9BAN - chains D and E of the 8 polymer chains in the assembly; structure by electron microscopy, 3.39 A resolution.

Chain D:
Name: Muellerian-inhibiting factor
From: Homo sapiens
Notes: fragment: growth factor domain
UniProt: P03971 (MIS_HUMAN); numbering as in UniProt (aligned over 459-560)
Sequence (109 residues; numbered 452 to 560; the number before each row is that of its first residue):
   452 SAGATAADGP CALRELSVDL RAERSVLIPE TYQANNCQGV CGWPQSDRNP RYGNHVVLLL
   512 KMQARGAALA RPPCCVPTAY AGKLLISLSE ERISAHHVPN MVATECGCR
Disordered / not traced: 452-458, 474-475, 541-543
Cystine bridges: C462-C526, C488-C557, C492-C559
Sequence notes: expression tag (452-458); engineered mutation A515 (Val in P03971)

Chain E:
Name: 6E11 Antibody IgG2A Heavy Chain
From: Mus musculus
Notes: antibody fragment or engineered binder
Sequence (227 residues; numbered 20 to 246; the number before each row is that of its first residue):
    20 EVQLQQSGAE LVKPGASVKL SCTASGFNIK DTYMHWVKQR PEQGLEWIGR IDPANGNTIY
    80 ASKFQGKATI TADTSSNTAY MQLSSLTSGD TAVYYCALFI TTATYAMDYW GQGTSVTVSS
   140 AKTTAPSVYP LAPVCGDTTG SSVTLGCLVK GYFPEPVTLT WNSGSLSSGV HTFPAVLQSD
   200 LYTLSSSVTV TSSTWPSQSI TCNVAHPASS TKVDKKIEPR GPTIKPC
Disordered / not traced: 153-159, 239-246
Cystine bridges: C41-C115, C166-C221

Interface between chain D and chain E:
Contacting residue pairs (6):
  G517(D) with Y128(E), hydrogen bond (backbone-side chain)
  A518(D) with M126(E), hydrophobic
  A519(D) with Y124(E); A125(E)
  L520(D) with T123(E)
  A521(D) with T123(E), hydrogen bond (backbone-backbone)
Also at the interface, not in a pair above, chain D (7 interface residues in all): M513, R516
Also at the interface, not in a pair above, chain E (6 interface residues in all): D50

Overview:
Chain D and chain E form an interface of 7 and 6 residues respectively; the contacts include 2 hydrogen bonds.
Polar contacts include G517(D)-Y128(E) and A521(D)-T123(E).
Here chain D is Muellerian-inhibiting factor (Homo sapiens) and chain E is 6E11 Antibody IgG2A Heavy Chain
(Mus musculus). Entry 9BAN (The Anti-Mullerian Hormone prodomain in complex with the growth factor and 6E11
Fab in C1 symmetry) was determined by electron microscopy, deposited together with 9BAO.
